1W57 - chain A; structure by X-ray diffraction, 3.09 A resolution.

Chain A:
Protein: Ispd/ispf bifunctional enzyme
From: Campylobacter jejuni
Notes: EC 2.7.7.60, 4.6.1.12
Reference sequence: Q9PM68 (ISDF_CAMJE); residue numbers follow UniProt; this construct covers 1-371
Sequence (371 residues; numbered 1 to 371; the number before each row is that of its first residue):
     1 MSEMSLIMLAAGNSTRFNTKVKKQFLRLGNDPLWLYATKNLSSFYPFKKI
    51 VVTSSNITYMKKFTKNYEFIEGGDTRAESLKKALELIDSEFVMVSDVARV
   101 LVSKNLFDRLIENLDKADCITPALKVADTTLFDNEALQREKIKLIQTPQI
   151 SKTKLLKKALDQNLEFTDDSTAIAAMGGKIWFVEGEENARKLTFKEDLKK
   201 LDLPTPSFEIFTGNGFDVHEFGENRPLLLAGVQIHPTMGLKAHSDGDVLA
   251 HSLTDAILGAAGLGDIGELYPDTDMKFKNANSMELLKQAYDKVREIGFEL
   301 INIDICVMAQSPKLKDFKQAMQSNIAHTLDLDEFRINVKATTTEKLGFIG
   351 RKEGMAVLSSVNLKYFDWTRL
Disordered / not traced: 1-2, 371
UniProt features mapped onto this chain:
  - binding site (4-CDP-2-C-methyl-D-erythritol 2-phosphate): Asp217 to His219, His243, Ser244, Asp265 to Gly267, Tyr270 to Asp274, Ala309 to Lys315, Thr341 to Glu344, Phe348, Arg351
  - binding site (a divalent metal cation): Asp217, His219, His251
  - site: Arg16 (Transition state stabilizer), Lys23 (Transition state stabilizer), Arg139 (Positions MEP for the nucleophilic attack), Lys191 (Positions MEP for the nucleophilic attack), His243 (Transition state stabilizer), Thr342 (Transition state stabilizer)
Ion coordination: Zn2+: Asp217, His219, His251
Small-molecule neighbours:
  - cytidine-5'-monophosphate (C5P), molecule 1: Leu9, Ala10, Ala11, Gly12, Lys23, Gln24, Thr53, Gly73, Asp74, Thr75, Arg76, Ser79, Asp96, Val97, Ala98, Arg139, Lys191
  - cytidine-5'-monophosphate (C5P), molecule 2: Asp217, Asp265, Ile266, Gly267, Glu268, Asp272, Ala309, Gln310, Ser311, Pro312, Lys313, Leu314, Lys315, Lys318, Ala340, Thr341, Thr342, Glu344
  - geranyl diphosphate (GPP): Phe216, Met308, Thr343, Gly347, Phe348, Ile349, Arg351, Leu358

Overview:
Chain A binds cytidine-5'-monophosphate and geranyl diphosphate. Asp217, His219 and His251 coordinate Zn2+.
From UniProt: 26 residues binding 4-CDP-2-C-methyl-D-erythritol 2-phosphate and 3 divalent metal
cation-binding residues.
Chain A is Ispd/ispf bifunctional enzyme (Campylobacter jejuni); the structure, Structure of the Bifunctional
IspDF from Campylobacter jejuni containing Zn, was determined by X-ray diffraction, deposited together with
1W55.
